8DBS - chains B and D of the 22 polymer chains in the assembly; structure by electron microscopy, 3.50 A resolution.

Chain B:
Molecule: ATP synthase subunit alpha
Organism: Escherichia coli
Notes: EC 7.1.2.2
UniProt: A0A7U9G3U3 (A0A7U9G3U3_ECOLX); residue numbers follow UniProt; this construct covers 1-513
Chain sequence (513 residues; numbered 1 to 513; the number before each row is that of its first residue):
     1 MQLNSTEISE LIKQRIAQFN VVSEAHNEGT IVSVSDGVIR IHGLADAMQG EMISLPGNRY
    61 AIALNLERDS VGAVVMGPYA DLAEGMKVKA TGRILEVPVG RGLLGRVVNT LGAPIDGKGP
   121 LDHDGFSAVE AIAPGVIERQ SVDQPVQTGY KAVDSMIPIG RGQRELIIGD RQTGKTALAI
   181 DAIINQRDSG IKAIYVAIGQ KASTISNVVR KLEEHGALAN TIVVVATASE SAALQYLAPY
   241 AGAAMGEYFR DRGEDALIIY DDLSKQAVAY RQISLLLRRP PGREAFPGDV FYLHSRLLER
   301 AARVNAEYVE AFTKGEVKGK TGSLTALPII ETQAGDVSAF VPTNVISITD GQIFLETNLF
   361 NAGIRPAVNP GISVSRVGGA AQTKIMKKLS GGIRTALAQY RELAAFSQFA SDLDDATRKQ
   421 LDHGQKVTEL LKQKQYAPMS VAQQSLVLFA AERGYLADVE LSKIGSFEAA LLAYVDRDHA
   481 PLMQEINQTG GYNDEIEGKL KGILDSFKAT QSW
Construct notes: conflict A47 (Cys in A0A7U9G3U3), A90 (Cys in A0A7U9G3U3), A193 (Cys in A0A7U9G3U3), A243 (Cys in A0A7U9G3U3)
Metal / ion sites: Mg2+: T176 (together with ATP)
Ligand contacts:
  - ADP (adenosine-5'-diphosphate): V374, S375, R376
  - ATP (adenosine-5'-triphosphate): Y150, D170, R171, Q172, T173, G174, K175, T176, A177, E331, F360, R365, P366, Q433, K434, Q435

Chain D:
Molecule: ATP synthase subunit beta
Organism: Escherichia coli
Notes: EC 7.1.2.2
UniProt: A0A192CEZ8 (A0A192CEZ8_ECOLX); residues 0-459 here correspond to UniProt positions 1-460 (UniProt number = residue number + 1)
Chain sequence (460 residues; numbered 0 to 459; the number before each row is that of its first residue; numbering starts at 0):
     0 MATGKIVQVI GAVVDVEFPQ DAVPRVYDAL EVQNGNERLV LEVQQQLGGG IVRTIAMGSS
    60 DGLRRGLDVK DLEHPIEVPV GKATLGRIMN VLGEPVDMKG EIGEEERWAI HRAAPSYEEL
   120 SNSQELLETG IKVIDLMAPF AKGGKVGLFG GAGVGKTVNM MELIRNIAIE HSGYSVFAGV
   180 GERTREGNDF YHEMTDSNVI DKVSLVYGQM NEPPGNRLRV ALTGLTMAEK FRDEGRDVLL
   240 FVDNIYRYTL AGTEVSALLG RMPSAVGYQP TLAEEMGVLQ ERITSTKTGS ITSVQAVYVP
   300 ADDLTDPSPA TTFAHLDATV VLSRQIASLG IYPAVDPLDS TSRQLDPLVV GQEHYDTARG
   360 VQSILQRYQE LKDIIAILGM DELSEEDKLV VARARKIQRF LSQPFFVAEV FTGSPGKYVS
   420 LKDTIRGFKG IMEGEYDHLP EQAFYMVGSI EEAVEKAKKL
Unresolved in the structure: 0-1
Construct notes: conflict A137 (Cys138 in A0A192CEZ8)
Metal / ion sites: Mg2+: T156 (together with ATP)
Ligand contacts:
  - ATP (adenosine-5'-triphosphate), molecule 1: G150, A151, G152, V153, G154, K155, T156, V157, N158, E181, R182, E185, Y297, Y331, Q402, F404, A407, F410, T411
  - ATP, molecule 2: S341, R342, L344, Y354, R358

Chain B / chain D interface:
Contacting residue pairs - 61 pairs, chain B then chain D:
  V32(B) with L46(D); G47(D)
  S33(B) with Q45(D)
  V34(B) with Q44(D); Q45(D), hydrogen bond (backbone-backbone)
  S35(B) with Q44(D)
  D36(B) with Q44(D), hydrogen bond; R260(D), salt bridge
  A80(B) with V25(D)
  D81(B) with R24(D), salt bridge
  A83(B) with Q45(D)
  E84(B) with Q45(D), hydrogen bond (backbone-side chain); L46(D); G47(D); G48(D), hydrogen bond (side chain-backbone); G49(D), hydrogen bond (side chain-backbone)
  I115(B) with Y116(D)
  R171(B) with F312(D); D338(D), salt bridge
  Q172(B) with T318(D), hydrogen bond
  K201(B) with E280(D); A313(D); H314(D); D316(D), salt bridge
  A202(B) with Y116(D); L119(D), hydrophobic; E280(D), hydrogen bond (backbone-side chain)
  S203(B) with L119(D)
  I205(B) with Y116(D)
  S206(B) with Y116(D); N121(D), hydrogen bond
  N207(B) with N121(D), hydrogen bond
  V209(B) with Y116(D)
  R210(B) with N121(D); Q123(D)
  A228(B) with H314(D)
  S229(B) with E280(D)
  S231(B) with E273(D)
  R271(B) with S263(D)
  Q272(B) with P269(D); T270(D); E273(D), hydrogen bond
  L275(B) with P262(D); S263(D); P269(D), hydrophobic
  R278(B) with G259(D), hydrogen bond (side chain-backbone); M261(D)
  P281(B) with M261(D)
  A285(B) with S263(D); A264(D)
  Q333(B) with A309(D)
  N361(B) with L337(D); Q361(D), hydrogen bond; S362(D); Q365(D)
  A362(B) with S362(D)
  G363(B) with R358(D), hydrogen bond (backbone-side chain)
  R365(B) with Y354(D); R358(D); Q361(D), hydrogen bond
  F409(B) with I373(D), hydrophobic
Also at the interface, not in a pair above, chain B (50 interface residues in all): Y79, L82, V107, G117, K211, T227, E230, A232, K265, V268, L276, R279, A334, N358, Q408
Also at the interface, not in a pair above, chain D (47 interface residues in all): Q19, V22, Y26, E117, A272, G276, T304, L315, T340, L347, L377

Summary:
50 residues of chain B and 47 residues of chain D are in contact, with 14 hydrogen bonds and 4 salt bridges.
Among the polar pairs are D36(B)-R260(D), D81(B)-R24(D) and R171(B)-D338(D). One ATP molecule is bound between
chain B and chain D.
Here chain B is ATP synthase subunit alpha and chain D is ATP synthase subunit beta, both from Escherichia
coli. Entry 8DBS (E. coli ATP synthase imaged in 10mM MgATP State2 "half-up" Fo classified) was determined by
electron microscopy (same publication as 8DBP, 8DBQ, 8DBR, 8DBT, 8DBU, 8DBV and 8DBW).
